PDB entry 6HJY | X-ray diffraction, 2.78 A resolution | chains D and J of the 10 polymer chains in the assembly

Chain D:
Protein: Cys-loop ligand-gated ion channel
Organism: Dickeya chrysanthemi
UniProt: P0C7B7 (ELIC_DICCH); the construct has insertions or renumbered stretches relative to UniProt, so the offset changes along the chain: 10-163 = UniProt 10-163; 165-285 = UniProt 164-284
Sequence (276 residues; row label = number of the first residue in the row):
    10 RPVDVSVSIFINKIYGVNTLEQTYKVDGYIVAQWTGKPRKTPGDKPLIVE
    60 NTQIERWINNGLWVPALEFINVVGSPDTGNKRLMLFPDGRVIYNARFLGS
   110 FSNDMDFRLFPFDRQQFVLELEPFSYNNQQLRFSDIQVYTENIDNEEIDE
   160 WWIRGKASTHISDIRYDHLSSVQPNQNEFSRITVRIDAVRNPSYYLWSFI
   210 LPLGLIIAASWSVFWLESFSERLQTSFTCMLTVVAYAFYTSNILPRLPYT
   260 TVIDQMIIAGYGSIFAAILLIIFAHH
Sequence notes: insertion (164); conflict Cys238 (Leu237 in P0C7B7)

Chain J:
Protein: nanobody 72
Organism: Lama glama
Notes: antibody fragment or engineered binder
Sequence (124 residues; each row starts with the number of its first residue):
     1 QVQLQESGGGLVQAGGSLRLSCAASGRIFSTNVMGWFRQAPGKEREFVAT
    51 VGRIGGSTVYADFVKGRFTLSRDNAKNMVYLQMNSLKPEDTAVYYCGARI
   101 GGSDRLAPENYGYWGQGTQVTVSS
Cystine bridges: Cys22-Cys96

Chain D / chain J interface:
Pairs across the interface (20; chain D residue first):
  Ile20(D) with Ile54(J)
  Asn21(D) with Ile54(J)
  Tyr148(D) with Ile54(J); Gly55(J)
  Thr149(D) with Ile54(J); Gly55(J), hydrogen bond (backbone-backbone)
  Glu150(D) with Arg53(J); Ile54(J)
  Asn151(D) with Asn32(J); Val51(J); Gly52(J); Arg53(J), hydrogen bond (backbone-backbone); Ile54(J); Gly55(J); Arg72(J); Arg105(J)
  Ile152(D) with Asn32(J), hydrogen bond (backbone-side chain)
  Asp153(D) with Val33(J); Arg99(J), salt bridge; Arg105(J), salt bridge
Other interface residues (no listed pair), chain D (9 interface residues in all): Phe19
Other interface residues (no listed pair), chain J (12 interface residues in all): Ser30, Ser57

Summary:
The interface between chain D and chain J involves 9 residues on one side and 12 on the other; the contacts
include 3 hydrogen bonds and 2 salt bridges. Polar pairs include Asp153(D)-Arg99(J), Asp153(D)-Arg105(J) and
Ile152(D)-Asn32(J).
Chain D is Cys-loop ligand-gated ion channel (Dickeya chrysanthemi) and chain J is nanobody 72 (Lama glama);
the structure, X-ray structure of a pentameric ligand gated ion channel from Erwinia chrysanthemi (ELIC)
Delta8 truncation mutant ..., was determined by X-ray diffraction, deposited together with 6HJX and 6HK0.
